PDB entry 7VAL | electron microscopy, 3.10 A resolution | chains D and G of the 12 polymer chains in the assembly

[Chain D]
Name: V-type ATP synthase beta chain
From: Thermus thermophilus HB8
UniProt: Q56404 (VATB_THET8); numbering as in UniProt (aligned over 1-478)
Chain sequence (478 residues; each row starts with the number of its first residue):
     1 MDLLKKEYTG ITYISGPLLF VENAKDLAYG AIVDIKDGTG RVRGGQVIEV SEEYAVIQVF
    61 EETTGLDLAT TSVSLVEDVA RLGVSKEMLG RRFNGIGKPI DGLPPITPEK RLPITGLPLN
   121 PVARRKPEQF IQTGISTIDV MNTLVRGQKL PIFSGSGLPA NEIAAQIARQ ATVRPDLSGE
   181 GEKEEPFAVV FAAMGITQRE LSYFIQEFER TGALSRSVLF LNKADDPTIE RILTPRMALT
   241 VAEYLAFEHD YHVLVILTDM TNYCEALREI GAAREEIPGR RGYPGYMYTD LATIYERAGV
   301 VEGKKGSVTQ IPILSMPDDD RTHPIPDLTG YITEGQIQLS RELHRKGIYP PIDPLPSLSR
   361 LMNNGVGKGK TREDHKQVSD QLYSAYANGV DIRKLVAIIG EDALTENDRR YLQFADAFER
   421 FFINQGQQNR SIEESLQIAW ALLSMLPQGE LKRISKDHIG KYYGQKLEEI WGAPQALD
Disordered / not traced: 1-4, 475-478
What the authors report for this chain:
  - catalytic residues: Arg360
  - binding site for the ligand ATP: Arg360

[Chain G]
Name: V-type ATP synthase subunit D
From: Thermus thermophilus HB8
UniProt: O87880 (VATD_THET8); residue numbers follow UniProt; this construct covers 1-223
Chain sequence (223 residues; row label = number of the first residue in the row):
     1 MSQVSPTRMN LLQRRGQLRL AQKGVDLLKK KRDALVAEFF GLVREAMEAR KALDQAAKEA
    61 YAALLLAQAF DGPEVVAGAA LGVPPLEGVE AEVENVWGSK VPRLKATFPD GALLSPVGTP
   121 AYTLEASRAF RRYAEALIRV ANTETRLKKI GEEIKKTTRR VNALEQVVIP GIRAQIRFIQ
   181 QVLEQRERED TFRLKRIKGK IEAREAEEEG GRPNPQVEIG AGL
Disordered / not traced: 1-3, 210-223

[How chain D and chain G interact]
Pairs across the interface (16):
  Glu275(D) with Lys198(G), hydrogen bond (backbone-side chain)
  Pro278(D) with Leu194(G)
  Gly279(D) with Glu187(G)
  Arg280(D) with Glu187(G)
  Arg281(D) with Arg8(G); Glu187(G), hydrogen bond (backbone-side chain)
  Asp318(D) with Leu12(G)
  Asp320(D) with Leu12(G); Arg15(G), salt bridge
  Thr322(D) with Arg15(G)
  Asp391(D) with Lys30(G), salt bridge
  Lys394(D) with Lys23(G); Leu27(G)
  Leu395(D) with Leu27(G), hydrophobic
  Ile398(D) with Leu27(G), hydrophobic
  Ile399(D) with Trp97(G), hydrophobic
Also at the interface, not in a pair above, chain D (16 interface residues in all): Tyr54, Glu276, Ile277
Also at the interface, not in a pair above, chain G (14 interface residues in all): Lys31, Thr191, Lys195, Glu205

[Summary]
Chain D and chain G form an interface of 16 and 14 residues respectively; the contacts include 2 hydrogen
bonds and 2 salt bridges. Polar pairs include Asp320(D)-Arg15(G), Asp391(D)-Lys30(G) and Glu275(D)-Lys198(G).
From the paper: the catalytic residue Arg360(D); a binding site for the ligand ATP at Arg360(D).
Here chain D is V-type ATP synthase beta chain and chain G is V-type ATP synthase subunit D, both from Thermus
thermophilus HB8. Entry 7VAL (V1EG of V/A-ATPase from Thermus thermophilus, high ATP, state1-1) was determined
by electron microscopy together with 7VAI, 7VAJ, 7VAK, 7VAM, 7VAN, 7VAO and 11 further entries from the same
study.
